PDB entry 5ZGN | X-ray diffraction, 2.24 A resolution | chains A and G of the 8 polymer chains in the assembly

[Chain A]
Molecule: KacA
From: Klebsiella pneumoniae subsp. pneumoniae HS11286
UniProt: A0A0H3GLZ1 (A0A0H3GLZ1_KLEPH); numbering as in UniProt (aligned over 2-88)
Chain sequence (88 residues; numbered 1 to 88; the number before each row is that of its first residue):
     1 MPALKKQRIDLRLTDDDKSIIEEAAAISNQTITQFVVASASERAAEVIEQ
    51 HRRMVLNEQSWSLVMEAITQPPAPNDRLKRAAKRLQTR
Unresolved in the structure: 1-2, 72-88
Modified positions: Mse1 (selenomethionine); Mse54 (selenomethionine; parent Met); Mse65 (selenomethionine; parent Met)
Differences from the reference sequence: initiating methionine (1)

[Chain G]
Molecule: 27-nt DNA strand
Sequence (27 nucleotides; numbered 1 to 27; the number before each row is that of its first residue):
     1 AAATGTACGGTTATTAACCGTACATGA

[Chain A / chain G interface]
Pairs across the interface - 13 pairs, chain A then chain G:
  Leu4(A) - DA3(G)  phosphate contact
  Leu4(A) - DT4(G)  phosphate contact
  Lys5(A) - DT4(G)  hydrogen bond to the phosphate
  Lys5(A) - DG5(G)  salt bridge to the phosphate
  Arg8(A) - DA7(G)  base contact
  Arg8(A) - DC8(G)  base contact
  Arg12(A) - DG9(G)  hydrogen bond to the base
  Arg12(A) - DG10(G)  hydrogen bond to the base
  Thr31(A) - DG5(G)  phosphate contact
  Thr31(A) - DT6(G)  phosphate contact
  Ile32(A) - DT6(G)  hydrogen bond to the phosphate
  Thr33(A) - DG5(G)  sugar contact
  Thr33(A) - DT6(G)  hydrogen bond to the phosphate
Interface residues without a listed pair, chain A (9 interface residues in all): Ala3, Lys18

[Overview]
The interface between chain A and chain G involves 9 residues on one side and 8 on the other; the contacts
include 5 hydrogen bonds and 1 salt bridge. Among the polar pairs are Arg12(A)-DG9(G), Arg12(A)-DG10(G) and
Lys5(A)-DT4(G).
Chain A is KacA (Klebsiella pneumoniae subsp. pneumoniae HS11286) and chain G is a 27-nt DNA strand; the
structure, The crystal structure of KacTA-DNA complex, was determined by X-ray diffraction.
